PDB entry 5M3J | X-ray diffraction, 3.50 A resolution | chains A and R of the 6 polymer chains in the assembly

[Chain A]
Name: Polymerase acidic protein
Source organism: Influenza B virus (B/Memphis/13/2003)
Reference sequence: Q5V8Z9 (Q5V8Z9_9INFB); residue numbers follow UniProt; this construct covers 1-726
Chain sequence (751 residues; row label = number of the first residue in the row; numbers below 1 keep their minus sign (Gly-13 is residue -13)):
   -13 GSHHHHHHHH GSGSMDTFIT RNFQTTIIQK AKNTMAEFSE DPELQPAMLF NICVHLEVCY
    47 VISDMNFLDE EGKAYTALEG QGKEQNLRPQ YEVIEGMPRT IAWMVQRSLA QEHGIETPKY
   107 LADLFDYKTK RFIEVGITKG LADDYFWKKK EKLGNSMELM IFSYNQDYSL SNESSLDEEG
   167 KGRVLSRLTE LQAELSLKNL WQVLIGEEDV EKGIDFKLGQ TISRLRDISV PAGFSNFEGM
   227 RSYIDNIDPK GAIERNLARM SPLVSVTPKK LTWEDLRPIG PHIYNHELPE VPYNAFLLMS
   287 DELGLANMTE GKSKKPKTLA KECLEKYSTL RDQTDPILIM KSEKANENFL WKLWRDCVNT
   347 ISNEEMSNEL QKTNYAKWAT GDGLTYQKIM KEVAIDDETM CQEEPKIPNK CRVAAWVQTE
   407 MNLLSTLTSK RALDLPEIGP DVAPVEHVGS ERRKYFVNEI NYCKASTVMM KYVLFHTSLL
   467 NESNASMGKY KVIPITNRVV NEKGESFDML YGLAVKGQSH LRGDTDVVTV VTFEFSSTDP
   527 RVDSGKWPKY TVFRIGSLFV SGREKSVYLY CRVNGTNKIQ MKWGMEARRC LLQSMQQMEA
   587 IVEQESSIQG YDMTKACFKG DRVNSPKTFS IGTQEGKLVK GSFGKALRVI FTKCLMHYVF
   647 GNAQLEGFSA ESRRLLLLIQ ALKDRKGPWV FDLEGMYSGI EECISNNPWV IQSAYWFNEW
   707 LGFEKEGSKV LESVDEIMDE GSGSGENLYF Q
Disordered / not traced: -13 to -1, 64-70, 723-737
Sequence notes: expression tag (-13 to 0, 727-737)

[Chain R]
Molecule: 14-nt RNA strand
Sequence (14 nucleotides; each row starts with the number of its first residue):
     1 UAUACCUCUG CUUC

[Interface between chain A and chain R]
Residue-residue contacts (9; chain A residue first):
  Met473(A) - G10(R)  base contact
  His506(A) - G10(R)  hydrogen bond to the base
  Leu507(A) - G10(R)  sugar contact
  Arg508(A) - U9(R)  hydrogen bond to the sugar
  Arg508(A) - G10(R)  base contact
  Arg508(A) - C11(R)  sugar contact
  Arg508(A) - U12(R)  salt bridge to the phosphate
  Lys564(A) - G10(R)  phosphate contact
  Lys564(A) - C11(R)  salt bridge to the phosphate
Other interface residues (no listed pair), chain A (6 interface residues in all): Asn470

[Summary]
Chain A and chain R form an interface of 6 and 4 residues respectively; the contacts include 2 hydrogen bonds
and 2 salt bridges. Polar pairs include His506(A)-G10(R), Arg508(A)-U9(R) and Arg508(A)-U12(R).
Here chain A is Polymerase acidic protein (Influenza B virus (B/Memphis/13/2003)) and chain R is a 14-nt RNA
strand. Entry 5M3J (Influenza B polymerase bound to four heptad repeats of serine 5 phosphorylated Pol II CTD)
was determined by X-ray diffraction.
